9EB6 - chains A and B of the 3 polymer chains in the assembly; structure by X-ray diffraction, 1.90 A resolution.

== Chain A ==
Molecule: MHC Rfp-Y class I alpha chain
Organism: Gallus gallus
UniProtKB: Q9BCW3 (Q9BCW3_CHICK); residues 1-270 here correspond to UniProt positions 22-291 (UniProt number = residue number + 21)
Sequence (270 residues; each row starts with the number of its first residue):
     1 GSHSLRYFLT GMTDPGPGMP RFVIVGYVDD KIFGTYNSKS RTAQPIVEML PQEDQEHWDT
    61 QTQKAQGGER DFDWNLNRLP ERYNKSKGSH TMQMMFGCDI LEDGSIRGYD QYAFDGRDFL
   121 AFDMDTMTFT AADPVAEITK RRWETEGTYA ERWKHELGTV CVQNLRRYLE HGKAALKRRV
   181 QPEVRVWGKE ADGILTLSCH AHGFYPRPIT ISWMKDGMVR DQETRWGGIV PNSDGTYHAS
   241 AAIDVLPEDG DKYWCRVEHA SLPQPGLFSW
Disordered / not traced: 83-86
Cystine bridges: Cys199-Cys255
Ion coordination: Na+ near Pro80 (its only coordinating residue here)
From the paper describing this entry:
  - binding site for Peptide derived from tegument protein CIRC: Asp71, Trp74, Asn75, Arg78, Leu79, Pro80, Met92, Phe119, Thr139, Trp143
  - binding site for myristic acid: Tyr112
  - conformationally variable residues (loop rearrangement, side-chain flip): Trp74, Leu79 to Asn84

== Chain B ==
Molecule: Beta-2-microglobulin
Organism: Gallus gallus
UniProtKB: P21611 (B2MG_CHICK); residues 2-99 here correspond to UniProt positions 22-119 (UniProt number = residue number + 20)
Sequence (98 residues; each row starts with the number of its first residue):
     2 DLTPKVQVYS RFPASAGTKN VLNCFAAGFH PPKISITLMK DGVPMEGAQY SDMSFNDDWT
    62 FQRLVHADFT PSSGSTYACK VEHETLKEPQ VYKWDPEF
Cystine bridges: Cys25-Cys80

== Interface between chain A and chain B ==
Pairs across the interface (59; chain A residue first):
  Phe8(A) with Ser55(B); Phe56(B), hydrophobic
  Leu9(A) with Phe56(B)
  Thr10(A) with Met54(B); Phe56(B); Phe62(B)
  Met12(A) with Pro33(B), hydrophobic
  Asp14(A) with Lys34(B), salt bridge
  Gly16(A) with Lys34(B)
  Met19(A) with Arg64(B), hydrogen bond
  Val23(A) with Asp53(B); Met54(B)
  Val25(A) with Asp53(B); Met54(B); Ser55(B)
  Thr35(A) with Asp53(B)
  Thr91(A) with His31(B); Pro33(B)
  Gln93(A) with Phe56(B); Trp60(B), hydrogen bond (side chain-backbone); Phe62(B)
  Met94(A) with Phe56(B)
  Gln111(A) with Trp60(B)
  Tyr112(A) with Trp60(B)
  Ala113(A) with Trp60(B), hydrophobic
  Asp115(A) with His31(B)
  Gly116(A) with His31(B); Trp60(B)
  Asp118(A) with Trp60(B), hydrogen bond
  Glu183(A) with Arg12(B), salt bridge; Phe13(B); Pro14(B)
  Arg185(A) with Pro14(B); Ala15(B), hydrogen bond (side chain-backbone); Glu98(B), hydrogen bond (side chain-backbone)
  Trp187(A) with Asp96(B), hydrogen bond; Glu98(B)
  His202(A) with Ser11(B), hydrogen bond (side chain-backbone); Arg12(B), hydrogen bond (side chain-backbone); Phe13(B); Pro14(B); Glu98(B), salt bridge
  Gly203(A) with Arg12(B)
  Gly227(A) with Gln8(B), hydrogen bond (backbone-side chain)
  Val230(A) with Gln8(B); Tyr10(B); Phe26(B), hydrophobic
  Pro231(A) with Tyr10(B), hydrogen bond (backbone-side chain); Phe26(B); Leu65(B)
  Asn232(A) with Tyr10(B); Arg12(B); Asn24(B), hydrogen bond; Leu65(B)
  Ser233(A) with Leu65(B); His67(B)
  Asp234(A) with Arg12(B), salt bridge
  Thr236(A) with Arg12(B)
  His238(A) with Tyr10(B)
Interface residues without a listed pair, chain A (40 interface residues in all): Pro15, Tyr27, Asn37, Ser89, Met95, His200, Gly228, Ser240
Interface residues without a listed pair, chain B (27 interface residues in all): Pro32, Tyr51, Pro97, Phe99

== Overview ==
Chain A and chain B form an interface of 40 and 27 residues respectively, with 11 hydrogen bonds and 4 salt
bridges. Polar contacts include Asp14(A)-Lys34(B), Glu183(A)-Arg12(B) and His202(A)-Glu98(B). From the paper:
a binding site for Peptide derived from tegument protein CIRC at Asp71(A), Trp74(A) and Asn75(A) among others;
a binding site for myristic acid at Tyr112(A).
Chain A is MHC Rfp-Y class I alpha chain and chain B is Beta-2-microglobulin, both from Gallus gallus; the
structure, Chicken YF1.7*1 presenting myristoylated peptide derived from tegument protein CIRC, was determined
by X-ray diffraction together with 9EB2, 9EB3, 9EB4 and 9EB5 from the same study.
